6WCJ - chains L and M of the 15 polymer chains in the assembly; structure by electron microscopy, 6.30 A resolution (low resolution: residue-level contacts below are approximate; hydrogen-bond / salt-bridge calls are withheld).

Chain L (and M):
Protein: Clathrin heavy chain 1
Organism: Bos taurus
Notes: chain M of this document is another copy of the same molecule, construct and numbering; everything in this record applies to it too
Reference sequence: P49951 (CLH1_BOVIN); numbering as in UniProt (aligned over 1-1675)
Sequence (1675 residues; row label = number of the first residue in the row):
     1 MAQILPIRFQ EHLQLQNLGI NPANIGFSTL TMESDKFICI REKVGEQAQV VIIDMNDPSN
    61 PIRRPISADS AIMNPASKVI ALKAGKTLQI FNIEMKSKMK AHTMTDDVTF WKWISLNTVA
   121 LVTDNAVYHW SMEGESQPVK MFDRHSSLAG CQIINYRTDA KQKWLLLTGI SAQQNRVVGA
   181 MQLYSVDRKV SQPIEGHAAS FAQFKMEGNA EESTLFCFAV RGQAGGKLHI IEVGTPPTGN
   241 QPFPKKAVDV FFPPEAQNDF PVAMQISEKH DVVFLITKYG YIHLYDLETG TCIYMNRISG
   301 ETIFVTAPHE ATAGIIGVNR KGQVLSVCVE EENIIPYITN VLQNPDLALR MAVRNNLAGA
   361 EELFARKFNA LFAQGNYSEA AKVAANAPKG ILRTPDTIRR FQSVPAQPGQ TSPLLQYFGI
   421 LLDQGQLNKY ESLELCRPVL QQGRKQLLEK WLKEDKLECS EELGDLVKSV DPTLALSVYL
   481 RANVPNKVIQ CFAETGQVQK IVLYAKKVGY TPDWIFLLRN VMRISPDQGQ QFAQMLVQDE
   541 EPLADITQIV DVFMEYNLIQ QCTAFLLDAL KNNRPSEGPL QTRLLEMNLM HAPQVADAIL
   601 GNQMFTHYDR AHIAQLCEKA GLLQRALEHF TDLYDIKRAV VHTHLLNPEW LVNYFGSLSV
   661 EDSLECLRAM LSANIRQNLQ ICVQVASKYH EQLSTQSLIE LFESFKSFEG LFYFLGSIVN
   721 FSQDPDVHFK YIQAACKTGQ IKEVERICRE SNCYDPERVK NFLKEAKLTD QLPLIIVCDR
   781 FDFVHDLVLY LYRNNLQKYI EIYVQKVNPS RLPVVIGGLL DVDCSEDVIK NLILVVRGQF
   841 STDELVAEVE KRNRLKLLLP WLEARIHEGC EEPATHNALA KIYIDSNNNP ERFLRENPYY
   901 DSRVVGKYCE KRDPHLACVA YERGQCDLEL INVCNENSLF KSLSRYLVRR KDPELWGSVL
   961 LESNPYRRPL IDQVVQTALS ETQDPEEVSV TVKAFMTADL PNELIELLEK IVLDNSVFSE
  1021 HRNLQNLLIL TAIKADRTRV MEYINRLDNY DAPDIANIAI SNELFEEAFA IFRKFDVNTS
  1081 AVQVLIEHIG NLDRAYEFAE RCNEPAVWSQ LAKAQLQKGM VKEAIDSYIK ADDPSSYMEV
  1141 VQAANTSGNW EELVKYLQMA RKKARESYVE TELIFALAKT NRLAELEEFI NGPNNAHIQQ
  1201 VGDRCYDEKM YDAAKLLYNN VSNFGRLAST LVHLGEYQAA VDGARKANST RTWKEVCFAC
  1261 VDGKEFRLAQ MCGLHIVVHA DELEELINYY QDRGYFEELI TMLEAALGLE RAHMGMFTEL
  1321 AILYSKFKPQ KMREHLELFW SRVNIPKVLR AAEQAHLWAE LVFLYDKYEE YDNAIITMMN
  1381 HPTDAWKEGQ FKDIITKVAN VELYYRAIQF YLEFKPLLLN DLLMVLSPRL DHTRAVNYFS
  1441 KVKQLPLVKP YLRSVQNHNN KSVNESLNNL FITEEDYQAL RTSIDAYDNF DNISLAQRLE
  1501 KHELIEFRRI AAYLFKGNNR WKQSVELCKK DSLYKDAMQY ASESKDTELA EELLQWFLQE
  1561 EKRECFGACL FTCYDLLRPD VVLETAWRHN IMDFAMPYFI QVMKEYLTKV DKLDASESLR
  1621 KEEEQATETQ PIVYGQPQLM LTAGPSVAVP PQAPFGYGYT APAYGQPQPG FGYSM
Not modelled in the structure: 1-808, 1475-1675 (chain M: 1-634, 1076-1675)
UniProt features mapped onto this chain:
  - region: Ala-68 to Asp-107 (WD40-like repeat 2), Thr-302 to Glu-330 (WD40-like repeat 7), Glu-449 to Asp-465 (Binding site for the uncoating ATPase, involved in lattice disassembly)
  - modified residue: Ala-2 (N-acetylalanine), Ser-67 (Phosphoserine), Thr-105 (Phosphothreonine), Tyr-184 (Phosphotyrosine), Thr-394 (Phosphothreonine), Tyr-634 (Phosphotyrosine), Lys-737 (N6-succinyllysine), Lys-856 (N6-acetyllysine), Tyr-899 (Phosphotyrosine), Ser-1167 (Phosphoserine), Tyr-1206 (Phosphotyrosine), Ser-1229 (Phosphoserine), Lys-1441 (N6-acetyllysine), Tyr-1477 (Phosphotyrosine), Tyr-1487 (Phosphotyrosine), Ser-1494 (Phosphoserine), Lys-1501 (N6-acetyllysine)

Interface between chain L and chain M:
Contacting residue pairs - 41 pairs, chain L then chain M:
  Arg-1165(L) with Glu-765(M)
  Asn-1220(L) with Arg-793(M)
  Val-1221(L) with Leu-789(M); Arg-793(M)
  Ser-1222(L) with Asp-821(M); Val-822(M)
  Lys-1246(L) with Asp-823(M); Arg-854(M)
  Asn-1248(L) with Arg-852(M); Asn-853(M); Arg-854(M)
  Ala-1280(L) with Lys-911(M)
  Asp-1281(L) with Lys-911(M)
  Leu-1309(L) with Asn-887(M)
  Glu-1310(L) with Lys-856(M); Asp-885(M); Asn-887(M)
  His-1313(L) with Lys-911(M); Arg-912(M)
  Met-1314(L) with Arg-912(M); Asp-913(M); Pro-914(M)
  Arg-1342(L) with Asp-913(M)
  Ile-1345(L) with Ser-938(M); Leu-939(M)
  Pro-1346(L) with Asn-937(M)
  Glu-1369(L) with Lys-941(M); Gln-973(M)
  Lys-1397(L) with Gln-976(M)
  Val-1398(L) with Gln-976(M)
  Ala-1399(L) with Val-975(M); Gln-976(M); Leu-1007(M)
  Val-1401(L) with Leu-1007(M)
  Pro-1428(L) with Arg-1046(M)
  Arg-1429(L) with Ile-1011(M)
  Asp-1431(L) with Thr-1038(M); Glu-1042(M)
  His-1458(L) with Arg-1046(M)
  Asn-1460(L) with Glu-1042(M); Asn-1045(M)
Interface residues without a listed pair, chain L (38 interface residues in all): Ser-1167, Ile-1198, Gln-1199, Arg-1245, Thr-1250, Val-1278, His-1279, Arg-1311, Tyr-1368, Glu-1402, Ser-1427, His-1432, Arg-1434
Interface residues without a listed pair, chain M (35 interface residues in all): Asn-761, Ser-886, Asp-972, Asp-1014, Asn-1015, Arg-1039

Overview:
38 residues of chain L and 35 residues of chain M are in contact.
Chain L and chain M are both Clathrin heavy chain 1 (Bos taurus); the structure, Asymmetric vertex of the
clathrin minicoat cage, was determined by electron microscopy.
